3ANL - chains A and B; structure by X-ray diffraction, 2.10 A resolution.

# Chain A (and B)
Molecule: 1-deoxy-D-xylulose 5-phosphate reductoisomerase
From: Escherichia coli
Notes: EC 1.1.1.267; chain B of this document is another copy of the same molecule, construct and numbering; everything in this record applies to it too
Reference sequence: P45568 (DXR_ECOLI); residues 1-397 here correspond to UniProt positions 2-398 (UniProt number = residue number + 1)
Chain sequence (420 residues; row label = number of the first residue in the row; numbers below 1 keep their minus sign (Met-10 is residue -10)):
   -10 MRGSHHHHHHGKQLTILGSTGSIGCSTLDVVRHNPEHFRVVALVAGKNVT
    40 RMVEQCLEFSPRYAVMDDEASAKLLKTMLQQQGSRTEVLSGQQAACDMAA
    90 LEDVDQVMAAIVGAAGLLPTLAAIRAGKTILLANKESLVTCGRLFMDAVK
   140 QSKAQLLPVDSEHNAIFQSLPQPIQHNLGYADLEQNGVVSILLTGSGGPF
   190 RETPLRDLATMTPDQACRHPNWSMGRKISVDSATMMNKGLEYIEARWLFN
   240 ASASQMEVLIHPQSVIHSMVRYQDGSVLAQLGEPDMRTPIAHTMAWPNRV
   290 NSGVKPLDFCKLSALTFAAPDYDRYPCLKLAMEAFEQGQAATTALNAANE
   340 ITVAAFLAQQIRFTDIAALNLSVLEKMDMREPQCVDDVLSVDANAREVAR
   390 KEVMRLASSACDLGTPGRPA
Not modelled in the structure: -10 to -1, 400-409 (chain B: -10 to -1, 398-409)
Differences from the reference sequence: expression tag (-10 to 0, 398-409)
Small-molecule neighbours:
  - NADPH (NDP; NADPH dihydro-nicotinamide-adenine-dinucleotide phosphate): Gly7, Ser8, Thr9, Gly10, Ser11, Ile12, Val33, Ala34, Gly35, Lys36, Asn37, Met55, Asp56, Ala99, Ile100, Val101, Gly102, Ala104, Ala122, Asn123, Lys124, Glu125, Asp149, Met213, Met275
  - (pyridin-2-ylmethyl)phosphonic acid (SYC): Glu151, Thr183, Gly184, Ser185, Gly186, His208, Asn210, Trp211, Ser221, Asn226, Lys227, Ser253
UniProt features mapped onto this chain:
  - binding site (NADPH): Thr9, Gly10, Ser11, Ile12, Gly35, Lys36, Asn37, Asn123, Glu125, Gly214
  - binding site (1-deoxy-D-xylulose 5-phosphate): Lys124, Ser150, Glu151, Ser185, His208, Ser221, Asn226, Lys227, Glu230
  - binding site (Mn(2+)): Asp149, Glu151, Glu230
What the authors report for this chain:
  - binding site for (pyridin-2-ylmethyl)phosphonic acid: His208, Asn210, Trp211, Ser253

# How chain A and chain B interact
Contacting residue pairs (77; chain A residue first):
  Gln157(A) - Ser265(B)  hydrogen bond
  Gln157(A) - Leu267(B)
  Gln161(A) - Gln161(B)  hydrogen bond
  Gly176(A) - Arg288(B)
  Leu181(A) - Phe298(B)  hydrophobic
  Leu248(A) - Phe298(B)  hydrophobic
  Met258(A) - Phe298(B)  hydrophobic
  Arg260(A) - Pro295(B)
  Arg260(A) - Leu296(B)  hydrogen bond (side chain-backbone)
  Arg260(A) - Phe298(B)
  Tyr261(A) - Arg288(B)
  Gln262(A) - Arg288(B)
  Gln262(A) - Val289(B)
  Gln262(A) - Asn290(B)
  Asp263(A) - Thr277(B)  hydrogen bond (backbone-side chain)
  Asp263(A) - Ala280(B)
  Asp263(A) - His281(B)
  Asp263(A) - Arg288(B)  salt bridge
  Asp263(A) - Val289(B)  hydrogen bond (backbone-backbone)
  Asp263(A) - Ser291(B)  hydrogen bond (backbone-side chain)
  Asp263(A) - Val293(B)
  Ser265(A) - Gln157(B)  hydrogen bond
  Ser265(A) - Gln269(B)  hydrogen bond
  Ser265(A) - Leu270(B)
  Ser265(A) - Thr277(B)
  Val266(A) - Ala268(B)
  Val266(A) - Gln269(B)
  Val266(A) - Leu270(B)  hydrogen bond (backbone-backbone)
  Val266(A) - Phe298(B)  hydrophobic
  Leu267(A) - Gln157(B)
  Leu267(A) - Ala268(B)
  Leu267(A) - Gln269(B)
  Ala268(A) - Val266(B)
  Ala268(A) - Leu267(B)
  Ala268(A) - Ala268(B)  hydrogen bond (backbone-backbone)
  Gln269(A) - Ser265(B)  hydrogen bond
  Gln269(A) - Val266(B)
  Gln269(A) - Leu267(B)
  Leu270(A) - Met258(B)  hydrophobic
  Leu270(A) - Ser265(B)
  Leu270(A) - Val266(B)  hydrogen bond (backbone-backbone)
  Leu270(A) - Ala268(B)  hydrophobic
  Thr277(A) - Asp263(B)  hydrogen bond (side chain-backbone)
  Thr277(A) - Ser265(B)
  Ala280(A) - Asp263(B)
  His281(A) - Asp263(B)
  Arg288(A) - Gly176(B)
  Arg288(A) - Tyr261(B)
  Arg288(A) - Gln262(B)
  Arg288(A) - Asp263(B)  salt bridge
  Arg288(A) - Ser265(B)  hydrogen bond
  Val289(A) - Gln262(B)
  Val289(A) - Asp263(B)  hydrogen bond (backbone-backbone)
  Asn290(A) - Gln262(B)
  Ser291(A) - Asp263(B)  hydrogen bond (side chain-backbone)
  Val293(A) - Asp263(B)
  Pro295(A) - Arg260(B)
  Leu296(A) - Arg260(B)  hydrogen bond (backbone-side chain)
  Phe298(A) - Leu181(B)  hydrophobic
  Phe298(A) - Leu248(B)  hydrophobic
  Phe298(A) - Met258(B)  hydrophobic
  Phe298(A) - Arg260(B)
  Phe298(A) - Phe306(B)
  Cys299(A) - Leu248(B)  hydrophobic
  Cys299(A) - Ala307(B)
  Cys299(A) - Ala308(B)
  Leu301(A) - Phe306(B)  hydrophobic
  Ala303(A) - Ala303(B)  hydrophobic
  Ala303(A) - Leu304(B)
  Ala303(A) - Thr305(B)
  Leu304(A) - Ala303(B)
  Leu304(A) - Leu304(B)  hydrogen bond (backbone-backbone)
  Thr305(A) - Ala303(B)
  Phe306(A) - Phe298(B)
  Phe306(A) - Leu301(B)  hydrophobic
  Ala307(A) - Cys299(B)
  Ala308(A) - Cys299(B)
Interface residues without a listed pair, chain A (39 interface residues in all): Asn175, Gly264, Gly271, Ser302
Interface residues without a listed pair, chain B (40 interface residues in all): Asn175, Ile255, Gly264, Gly271, Ser302

# In short
Chain A and chain B form an interface of 39 and 40 residues respectively, with 18 hydrogen bonds and 2 salt
bridges. Polar pairs include Asp263(A)-Arg288(B), Gln157(A)-Ser265(B) and Gln161(A)-Gln161(B). Bound to chain
A: NADPH and (pyridin-2-ylmethyl)phosphonic acid. From the paper: a binding site for
(pyridin-2-ylmethyl)phosphonic acid at His208(A), Asn210(A) and Trp211(A) among others.
Chain A and chain B are both 1-deoxy-D-xylulose 5-phosphate reductoisomerase (Escherichia coli); the
structure, Crystal structure of 1-deoxy-D-xylulose 5-phosphate reductoisomerase (DXR) complexed with
pyridin-2-ylmethylphosphonic acid, was determined by X-ray diffraction, deposited together with 3ANM and 3ANN.
